PDB entry 6WB9 | electron microscopy, 3.00 A resolution | chains 2 and 3 of the 8 polymer chains in the assembly

[Chain 2]
Molecule: ER membrane protein complex subunit 2
Organism: Saccharomyces cerevisiae W303
Reference sequence: P47133 (EMC2_YEAST); residues 1-292 here = UniProt positions 1-292
Chain sequence (292 residues; numbered 1 to 292; the number before each row is that of its first residue):
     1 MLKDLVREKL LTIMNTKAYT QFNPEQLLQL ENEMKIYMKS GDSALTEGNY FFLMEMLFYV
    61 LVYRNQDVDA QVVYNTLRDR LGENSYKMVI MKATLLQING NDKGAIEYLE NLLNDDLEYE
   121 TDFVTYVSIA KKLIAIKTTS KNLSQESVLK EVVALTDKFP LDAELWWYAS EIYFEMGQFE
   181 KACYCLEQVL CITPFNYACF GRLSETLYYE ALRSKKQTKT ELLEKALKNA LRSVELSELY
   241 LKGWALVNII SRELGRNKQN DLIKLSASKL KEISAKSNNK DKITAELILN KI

[Chain 3]
Molecule: ER membrane protein complex subunit 3
Organism: Saccharomyces cerevisiae W303
Reference sequence: P36039 (EMC3_YEAST); numbering as in UniProt (aligned over 1-253)
Chain sequence (253 residues; numbered 1 to 253; the number before each row is that of its first residue):
     1 MLLDDQLKYW VLLPISIVMV LTGVLKQYIM TLITGSSANE AQPRVKLTEW QYLQWAQLLI
    61 GNGGNLSSDA FAAKKEFLVK DLTEERHLAK AKQQDGSQAG EVPNPFNDPS MSNAMMNMAK
   121 GNMASFIPQT IIMWWVNHFF AGFILMQLPF PLTAKFKEML QTGIICQDLD VRWVSSISWY
   181 FISVLGLNPV YNLIGLNDQD MGIQAGIGGP QGPQGPPQSQ VDKAMHAMAN DLTIIQHETC
   241 LDNVEQRVLK QYM
Not modelled in the structure: 86-121, 200-219
From the paper describing this entry:
  - mutagenesis - K26L: decreased growth in response to 37 degC
  - mutagenesis - K26L: decreased localization to Mrh1 and Fet3
  - mutagenesis - K26L: unchanged stability

[How chain 2 and chain 3 interact]
Residue-residue contacts (73):
  Leu-117(2) / Pro-43(3)
  Leu-117(2) / Arg-44(3)  hydrogen bond (backbone-backbone)
  Tyr-119(2) / Pro-43(3)
  Glu-120(2) / Ala-41(3)
  Glu-120(2) / Gln-42(3)  hydrogen bond (backbone-backbone)
  Glu-120(2) / Pro-43(3)
  Glu-120(2) / Arg-44(3)
  Thr-121(2) / Glu-40(3)
  Thr-121(2) / Ala-41(3)
  Thr-121(2) / Gln-42(3)
  Thr-121(2) / Leu-47(3)
  Asp-122(2) / Asn-39(3)
  Asp-122(2) / Glu-40(3)
  Phe-123(2) / Leu-47(3)  hydrophobic
  Phe-123(2) / Gln-51(3)
  Tyr-126(2) / Arg-44(3)
  Asp-157(2) / Tyr-52(3)  hydrogen bond (backbone-side chain)
  Lys-158(2) / Arg-44(3)
  Lys-158(2) / Thr-48(3)
  Phe-159(2) / Arg-44(3)
  Phe-159(2) / Leu-47(3)  hydrophobic
  Phe-159(2) / Thr-48(3)
  Phe-159(2) / Gln-51(3)
  Pro-160(2) / Gln-51(3)  hydrogen bond (backbone-side chain)
  Pro-160(2) / Tyr-52(3)
  Pro-160(2) / Trp-55(3)  hydrophobic
  Leu-161(2) / Gln-51(3)
  Leu-161(2) / Gln-54(3)
  Leu-161(2) / Trp-55(3)
  Leu-161(2) / Leu-58(3)  hydrophobic
  Tyr-184(2) / Lys-74(3)
  Glu-187(2) / Leu-66(3)
  Glu-187(2) / Ala-70(3)
  Glu-187(2) / Lys-74(3)
  Gln-188(2) / Trp-55(3)  hydrogen bond
  Gln-188(2) / Lys-74(3)  hydrogen bond
  Leu-190(2) / Asn-65(3)  hydrogen bond (backbone-side chain)
  Cys-191(2) / Leu-58(3)
  Cys-191(2) / Leu-59(3)  hydrophobic
  Cys-191(2) / Asn-62(3)  hydrogen bond (backbone-side chain)
  Cys-191(2) / Leu-66(3)  hydrophobic
  Cys-191(2) / Lys-74(3)
  Pro-194(2) / Asn-62(3)
  Pro-194(2) / Asn-65(3)
  Phe-200(2) / Asn-65(3)
  Lys-228(2) / Leu-241(3)
  Lys-228(2) / Val-244(3)
  Asn-229(2) / Leu-241(3)
  Leu-231(2) / Val-244(3)  hydrophobic
  Leu-231(2) / Glu-245(3)
  Leu-231(2) / Val-248(3)
  Arg-232(2) / Asn-65(3)
  Arg-232(2) / Cys-240(3)
  Arg-232(2) / Leu-241(3)
  Arg-232(2) / Val-244(3)
  Val-234(2) / Tyr-252(3)  hydrogen bond (backbone-side chain)
  Glu-235(2) / Val-244(3)
  Glu-235(2) / Arg-247(3)  salt bridge
  Glu-235(2) / Val-248(3)
  Glu-235(2) / Gln-251(3)  hydrogen bond
  Glu-235(2) / Tyr-252(3)
  Glu-238(2) / Tyr-252(3)
  Trp-244(2) / Val-248(3)  hydrophobic
  Trp-244(2) / Tyr-252(3)  hydrophobic
  Arg-256(2) / Glu-245(3)  salt bridge
  Asp-261(2) / Leu-249(3)
  Asp-261(2) / Met-253(3)
  Leu-262(2) / Glu-245(3)
  Leu-265(2) / Val-248(3)  hydrophobic
  Leu-265(2) / Leu-249(3)  hydrophobic
  Leu-265(2) / Tyr-252(3)
  Leu-265(2) / Met-253(3)  hydrophobic
  Lys-269(2) / Tyr-252(3)
Other interface residues (no listed pair), chain 2 (39 interface residues in all): Glu-118, Val-124, Thr-156, Trp-166, Ile-192, Lys-225, Ser-237
Other interface residues (no listed pair), chain 3 (31 interface residues in all): Ser-67, Phe-77

[Summary]
39 residues of chain 2 and 31 residues of chain 3 are in contact; the contacts include 10 hydrogen bonds and 2
salt bridges. Polar pairs include Glu-235(2)/Arg-247(3), Arg-256(2)/Glu-245(3) and Asp-157(2)/Tyr-52(3). The
paper reports that K26L of chain 3 reduces growth in response to 37 degC; K26L of chain 3 reduces localization
to Mrh1 and Fet3.
Chain 2 is ER membrane protein complex subunit 2 and chain 3 is ER membrane protein complex subunit 3, both
from Saccharomyces cerevisiae W303; the structure, Structure of the S. cerevisiae ER membrane complex, was
determined by electron microscopy.
